4P69 - chains B and D of the 3 polymer chains in the assembly; structure by X-ray diffraction, 3.30 A resolution.

# Chain B
Molecule: Isocitrate dehydrogenase kinase/phosphatase
From: Escherichia coli O157:H7
Notes: EC 2.7.11.5, 3.1.3.-
UniProt: Q8X607 (ACEK_ECO57); residues 4-571 here = UniProt positions 4-571
Chain sequence (568 residues; each row starts with the number of its first residue):
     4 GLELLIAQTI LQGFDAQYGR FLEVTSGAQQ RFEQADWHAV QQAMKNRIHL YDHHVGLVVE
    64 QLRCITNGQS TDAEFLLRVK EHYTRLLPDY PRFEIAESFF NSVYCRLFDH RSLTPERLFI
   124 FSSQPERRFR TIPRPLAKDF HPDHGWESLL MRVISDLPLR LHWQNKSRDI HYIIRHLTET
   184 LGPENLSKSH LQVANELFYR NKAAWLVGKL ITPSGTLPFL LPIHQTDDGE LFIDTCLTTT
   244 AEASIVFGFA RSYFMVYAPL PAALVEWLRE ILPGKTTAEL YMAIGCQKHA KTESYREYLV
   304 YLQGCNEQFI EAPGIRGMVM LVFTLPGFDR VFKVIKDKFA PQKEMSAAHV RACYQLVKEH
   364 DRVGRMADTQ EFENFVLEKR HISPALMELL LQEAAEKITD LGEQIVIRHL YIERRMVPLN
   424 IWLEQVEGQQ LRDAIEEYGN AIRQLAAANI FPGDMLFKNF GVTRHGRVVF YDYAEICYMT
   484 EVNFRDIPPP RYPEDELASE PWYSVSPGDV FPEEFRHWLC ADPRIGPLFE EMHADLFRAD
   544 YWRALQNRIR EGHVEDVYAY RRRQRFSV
Not modelled in the structure: 4, 71-76
Sequence notes: engineered mutation Ala-477 (Asp in Q8X607)
Small-molecule neighbours:
  - ADP (adenosine-5'-diphosphate): Ala-315, Pro-316, Gly-317, Ile-318, Arg-319, Gly-320, Met-321, Val-322, Met-323, Val-325, Val-334, Lys-336, Glu-416, Arg-417, Arg-418, Met-419, Pro-421, Asp-457, Lys-461, Asn-462, Tyr-474, Asp-475, Ala-477
  - adenosine monophosphate (AMP): Asn-104, Ser-105, Cys-108, His-113, Leu-116, Phe-122, Lys-291, Lys-294, Thr-295, Tyr-298, Phe-375, Glu-376, Asn-377, Phe-378
UniProt features mapped onto this chain:
  - active site: Asp-371
  - binding site (ATP): Ala-315 to Met-321, Lys-336

# Chain D
Molecule: Isocitrate dehydrogenase [NADP]
From: Escherichia coli
Notes: EC 1.1.1.42
UniProt: P08200 (IDH_ECOLI); residues 2-416 here = UniProt positions 2-416
Chain sequence (415 residues; row label = number of the first residue in the row):
     2 ESKVVVPAQG KKITLQNGKL NVPENPIIPY IEGDGIGVDV TPAMLKVVDA AVEKAYKGER
    62 KISWMEIYTG EKSTQVYGQD VWLPAETLDL IREYRVAIKG PLTTPVGGGI RSLNVALRQE
   122 LDLYICLRPV RYYQGTPSPV KHPELTDMVI FRENSEDIYA GIEWKADSAD AEKVIKFLRE
   182 EMGVKKIRFP EHCGIGIKPC SEEGTKRLVR AAIEYAIAND RDSVTLVHKG NIMKFTEGAF
   242 KDWGYQLARE EFGGELIDGG PWLKVKNPNT GKEIVIKDVI ADAFLQQILL RPAEYDVIAC
   302 MNLNGDYISD ALAAQVGGIG IAPGANIGDE CALFEATHGT APKYAGQDKV NPGSIILSAE
   362 MMLRHMGWTE AADLIVKGME GAINAKTVTY DFERLMDGAK LLKCSEFGDA IIENM

# Chain B / chain D interface
Contacting residue pairs (10):
  Glu-347(B) / Lys-187(D)  salt bridge
  Tyr-495(B) / Gln-288(D)
  Tyr-495(B) / Arg-292(D)
  Tyr-495(B) / Glu-295(D)  hydrogen bond
  Glu-497(B) / Gln-288(D)  hydrogen bond
  Glu-497(B) / Arg-292(D)  salt bridge
  Pro-504(B) / Ile-281(D)
  Ser-507(B) / His-229(D)
  Ser-507(B) / Lys-242(D)
  Ser-507(B) / Asp-279(D)
Interface residues without a listed pair, chain B (8 interface residues in all): Arg-488, Glu-503, Trp-505
Interface residues without a listed pair, chain D (10 interface residues in all): Pro-262, Asp-283

# In short
8 residues of chain B face 10 of chain D across their interface, with 2 hydrogen bonds and 2 salt bridges.
Polar contacts include Glu-347(B)/Lys-187(D), Glu-497(B)/Arg-292(D) and Tyr-495(B)/Glu-295(D). Bound to chain
B: ADP and adenosine monophosphate.
Here chain B is Isocitrate dehydrogenase kinase/phosphatase (Escherichia coli O157:H7) and chain D is
Isocitrate dehydrogenase [NADP] (Escherichia coli). Entry 4P69 (Acek (D477A) ICDH complex) was determined by
X-ray diffraction.
